PDB entry 2H27 | X-ray diffraction, 2.30 A resolution | chains C and A of the 3 polymer chains in the assembly

[Chain C]
Molecule: 12-nt DNA strand
Sequence (12 nucleotides; numbered 14 to 25; the number before each row is that of its first residue):
    14 CCGAAGTTCCGG
Not modelled in the structure: 14

[Chain A]
Molecule: RNA polymerase Sigma E factor
Source organism: Escherichia coli K12
Notes: fragment: Region 4
UniProt: P0AGB6 (RPOE_ECOLI); residue numbers follow UniProt; this construct covers 122-191
Chain sequence (73 residues; each row starts with the number of its first residue; note: 111 numbers in that range are skipped by the numbering (no residue carries them; nothing is unmodelled there)):
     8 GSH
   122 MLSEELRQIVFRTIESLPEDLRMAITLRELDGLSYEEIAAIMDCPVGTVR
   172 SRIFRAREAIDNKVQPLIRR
Not modelled in the structure: 8, 191
Sequence notes: cloning artifact (8-10)
UniProt features mapped onto this chain:
  - DNA-binding region: Tyr-156 to Phe-175 (H-T-H motif)

[How chain C and chain A interact]
Pairs across the interface - 13 pairs, chain C then chain A:
  DA18(C) / Arg-149(A)  salt bridge to the phosphate
  DA18(C) / Ser-155(A)  phosphate contact
  DA18(C) / Tyr-156(A)  hydrogen bond to the phosphate
  DA18(C) / Arg-171(A)  hydrogen bond to the base
  DG19(C) / Arg-149(A)  salt bridge to the phosphate
  DG19(C) / Tyr-156(A)  hydrogen bond to the phosphate
  DG19(C) / Arg-171(A)  hydrogen bond to the base
  DG19(C) / Arg-178(A)  salt bridge to the phosphate
  DT20(C) / Arg-171(A)  base contact
  DT20(C) / Phe-175(A)  phosphate contact
  DT21(C) / Ser-172(A)  base contact
  DT21(C) / Phe-175(A)  base contact
  DC22(C) / Arg-176(A)  base contact
Interface residues without a listed pair, chain C (6 interface residues in all): DA17
Interface residues without a listed pair, chain A (9 interface residues in all): Glu-157

[Overview]
The interface between chain C and chain A involves 6 residues on one side and 9 on the other; the contacts
include 4 hydrogen bonds and 3 salt bridges. Among the polar pairs are DA18(C)/Arg-171(A), DG19(C)/Arg-171(A)
and DA18(C)/Tyr-156(A).
Chain C is a 12-nt DNA strand and chain A is RNA polymerase Sigma E factor (Escherichia coli K12); the
structure, Crystal Structure of Escherichia coli SigmaE Region 4 Bound to its-35 Element DNA, was determined
by X-ray diffraction.
